Entry 9D69 (electron microscopy, 2.99 A resolution); this record covers chain A.

# Chain A
Molecule: Excitatory amino acid transporter 3
Organism: Homo sapiens
UniProtKB: P43005 (EAA3_HUMAN); residues 1-524 here = UniProt positions 1-524
Chain sequence (526 residues; numbered -1 to 524; the number before each row is that of its first residue; numbers below 1 keep their minus sign (Gly-1 is residue -1)):
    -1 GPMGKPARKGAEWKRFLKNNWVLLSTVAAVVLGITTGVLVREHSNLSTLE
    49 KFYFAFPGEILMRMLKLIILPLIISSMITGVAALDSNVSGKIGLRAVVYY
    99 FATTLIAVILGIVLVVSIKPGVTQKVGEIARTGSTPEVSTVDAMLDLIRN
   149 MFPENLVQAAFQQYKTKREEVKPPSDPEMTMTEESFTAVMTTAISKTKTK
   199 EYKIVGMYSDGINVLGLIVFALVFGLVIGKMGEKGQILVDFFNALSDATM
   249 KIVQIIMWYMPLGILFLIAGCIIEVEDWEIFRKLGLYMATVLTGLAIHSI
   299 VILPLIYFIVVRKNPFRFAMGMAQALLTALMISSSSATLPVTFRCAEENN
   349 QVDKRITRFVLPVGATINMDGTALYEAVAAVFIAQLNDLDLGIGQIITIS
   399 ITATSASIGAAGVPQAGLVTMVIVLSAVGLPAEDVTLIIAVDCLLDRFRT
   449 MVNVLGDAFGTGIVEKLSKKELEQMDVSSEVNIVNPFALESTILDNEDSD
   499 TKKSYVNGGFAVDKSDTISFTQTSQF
Disordered / not traced: -1 to 16, 120-136, 169-199, 477-524
Sequence notes: expression tag (-1 to 0); engineered mutation Ala9 (Cys in P43005), Ala100 (Cys in P43005), Ala158 (Cys in P43005), Thr178 (Asn in P43005), Thr195 (Asn in P43005), Ala219 (Cys in P43005), Trp256 (Cys in P43005), Cys269 (Lys in P43005), Cys441 (Trp in P43005)
Bound ions: Na+ site 1: Tyr98, Thr101, Thr102, Asn366, Asp368; Hg2+ near Cys269 (its only coordinating residue here); Na+ site 2: Gly362, Asn366, Asp455; Na+ site 3: Thr364, Ser405, Ala408
Small-molecule neighbours: cysteine (CYS): Ser331, Ser332, Ser333, Met367, Thr370, Ala409, Gly410, Val411, Pro412, Gln413, Ala414, Gly415, Asp444, Arg447, Thr448, Asn451
Swiss-Prot annotation at these positions:
  - binding site (Na(+)): Tyr98, Thr101, Thr102, Gly362, Thr364, Asn366, Asp368, Ser405, Ile406, Ala408, Asn451, Asp455
  - binding site (L-aspartate): Ser331, Ser333, Thr370, Val411, Arg447, Thr448, Asn451
  - modified residue (Phosphoserine): Ser517, Ser522
  - glycosylation: Asn43 (N-linked (GlcNAc...) asparagine)
  - natural variant: Ile395 (deletion: In DCBXA), Arg445 (R445W: In DCBXA)
Reported in the primary citation:
  - specificity-determining residues: Asp444, Arg447, Asn451 (proposed by the authors, not directly observed)
  - mutagenesis - R447C: abolished binding to acidic amino acids (citing earlier work)

# In short
Ligands of chain A: cysteine. Tyr98, Thr101, Thr102, Asn366 and Asp368 coordinate Na+ site 1. Gly362, Asn366
and Asp455 form the Na+ site 2. Curated annotation (UniProt) lists 12 Na+-binding residues and 7
L-aspartate-binding residues. The paper reports that R447C abolishes binding to acidic amino acids;
specificity determinants Asp444, Arg447 and Asn451.
Chain A is Excitatory amino acid transporter 3 (Homo sapiens); the structure, Human excitatory amino acid
transporter 3 (EAAT3) with bound L-Cysteine in an intermediate outward facing state ..., was determined by
electron microscopy (same publication as 9D66, 9D67, 9D68 and 9D6A).
